Entry 2O3H (X-ray diffraction, 1.90 A resolution); this record covers chain A.

# Chain A
Protein: DNA-(apurinic or apyrimidinic site) lyase
From: Homo sapiens
Notes: EC 4.2.99.18
UniProt: P27695 (APEX1_HUMAN); residues 40-318 here correspond to UniProt positions 39-317 (UniProt number = residue number - 1)
Sequence (285 residues; row label = number of the first residue in the row):
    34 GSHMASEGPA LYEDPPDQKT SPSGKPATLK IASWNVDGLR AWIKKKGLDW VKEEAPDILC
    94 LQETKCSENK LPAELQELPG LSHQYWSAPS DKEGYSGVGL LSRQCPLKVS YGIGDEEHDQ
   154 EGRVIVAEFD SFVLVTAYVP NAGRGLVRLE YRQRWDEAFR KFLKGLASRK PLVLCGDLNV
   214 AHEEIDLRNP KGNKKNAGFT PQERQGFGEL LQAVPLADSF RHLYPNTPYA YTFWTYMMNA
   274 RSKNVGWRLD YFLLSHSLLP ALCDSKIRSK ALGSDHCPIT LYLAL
Unresolved in the structure: 34-36, 124-125
Differences from the reference sequence: expression tag (34-39); engineered mutation Ala65 (Cys64 in P27695)
Ion coordination: samarium (III) ion near Glu96 (its only coordinating residue here)
Reported in the primary citation:
  - samarium (III) ion coordination: Asp70, Glu96, Glu216, Glu217
  - binding site for acetate ion: Met37, Lys78, Ser129, Ser275
  - contacts within the chain: Gly41-Arg221 (backbone contact)
  - conformationally variable residues (order/disorder transition): Met37 to Gly41

# Overview
From the paper: a binding site for acetate ion at Met37, Lys78 and Ser129 among others; samarium (III) ion
coordination by Asp70, Glu96 and Glu216 among others.
Chain A is DNA-(apurinic or apyrimidinic site) lyase (Homo sapiens); the structure, Crystal structure of the
human C65A Ape, was determined by X-ray diffraction together with 2O3C from the same study.
